Entry 7RE1 (electron microscopy, 2.91 A resolution); this record covers chains A and C of the 8 polymer chains in the assembly.

# Chain A
Molecule: RNA-directed RNA polymerase
Source organism: Severe acute respiratory syndrome coronavirus 2
Notes: EC 2.7.7.48
UniProtKB: P0DTD1 (R1AB_SARS2); residues 1-932 here correspond to UniProt positions 4393-5324 (UniProt number = residue number + 4392)
Chain sequence (932 residues; numbered 1 to 932; the number before each row is that of its first residue):
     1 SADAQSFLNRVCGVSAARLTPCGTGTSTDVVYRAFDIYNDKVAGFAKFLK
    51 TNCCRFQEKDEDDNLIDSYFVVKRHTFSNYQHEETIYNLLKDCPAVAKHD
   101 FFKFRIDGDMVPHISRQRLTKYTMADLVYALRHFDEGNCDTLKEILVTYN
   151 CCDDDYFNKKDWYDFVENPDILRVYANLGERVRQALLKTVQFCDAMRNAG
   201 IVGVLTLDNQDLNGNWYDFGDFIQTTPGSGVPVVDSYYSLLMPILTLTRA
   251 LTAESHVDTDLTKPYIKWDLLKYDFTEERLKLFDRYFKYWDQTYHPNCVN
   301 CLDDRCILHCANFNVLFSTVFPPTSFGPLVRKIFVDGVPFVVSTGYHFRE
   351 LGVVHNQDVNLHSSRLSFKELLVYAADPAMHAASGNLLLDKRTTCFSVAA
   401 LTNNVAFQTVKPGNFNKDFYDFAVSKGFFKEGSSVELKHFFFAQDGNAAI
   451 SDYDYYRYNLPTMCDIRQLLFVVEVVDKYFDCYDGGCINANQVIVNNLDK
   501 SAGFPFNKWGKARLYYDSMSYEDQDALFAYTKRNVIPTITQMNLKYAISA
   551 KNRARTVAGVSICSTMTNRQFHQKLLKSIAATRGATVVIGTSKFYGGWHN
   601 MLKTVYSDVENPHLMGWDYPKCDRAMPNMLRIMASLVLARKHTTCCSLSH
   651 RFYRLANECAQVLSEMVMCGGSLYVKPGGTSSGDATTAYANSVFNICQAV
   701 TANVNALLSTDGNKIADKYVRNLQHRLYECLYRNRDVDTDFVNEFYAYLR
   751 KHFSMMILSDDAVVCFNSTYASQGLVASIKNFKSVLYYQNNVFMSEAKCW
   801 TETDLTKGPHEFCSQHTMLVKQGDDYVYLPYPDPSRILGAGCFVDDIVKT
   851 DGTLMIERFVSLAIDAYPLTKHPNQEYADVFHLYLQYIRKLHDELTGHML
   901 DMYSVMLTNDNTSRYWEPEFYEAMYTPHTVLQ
Not modelled in the structure: 1-2, 930-932
Swiss-Prot annotation at these positions:
  - region: Lys545 to Arg555 (Interaction with RMP Remdesivir), Thr582 to Pro620 (RdRp Palm N-ter)
  - active site: Ser759, Asp760, Asp761
  - binding site (Mn(2+)): Asn209, Asp218
  - binding site (Zn(2+)): His295, Cys301, Cys306, Cys310, Cys487, His642, Cys645, Cys646
  - site: Gln932 (Cleavage)

# Chain C
Molecule: Non-structural protein 7
Source organism: Severe acute respiratory syndrome coronavirus 2
UniProtKB: P0DTD1 (R1AB_SARS2); residues 1-83 here correspond to UniProt positions 3860-3942 (UniProt number = residue number + 3859)
Chain sequence (88 residues; each row starts with the number of its first residue; numbers below 1 keep their minus sign (Gly-4 is residue -4)):
    -4 GPVDMSKMSDVKCTSVVLLSVLQQLRVESSSKLWAQCVQLHNDILLAKDT
    46 TEAFEKMVSLLSVLLSMQGAVDINKLCEEMLDNRATLQ
Not modelled in the structure: -4 to 0, 76-83
Differences from the reference sequence: expression tag (-4 to 0)
Swiss-Prot annotation at these positions:
  - site: Gln83 (Cleavage)

# Interface between chain A and chain C
Pairs across the interface (30):
  Thr409(A) - Glu23(C)  hydrogen bond
  Thr409(A) - Trp29(C)
  Lys411(A) - Gln18(C)
  Pro412(A) - Leu14(C)  hydrophobic
  Pro412(A) - Ser15(C)
  Gly413(A) - Val11(C)
  Gly413(A) - Ser15(C)  hydrogen bond (backbone-side chain)
  Phe415(A) - Cys8(C)  hydrophobic
  Phe415(A) - Val12(C)  hydrophobic
  Tyr420(A) - Ser4(C)  hydrogen bond
  Tyr420(A) - Asp5(C)  hydrogen bond
  Tyr420(A) - Cys8(C)  hydrophobic
  Phe429(A) - Ser1(C)
  Phe429(A) - Ser4(C)
  Leu437(A) - Cys8(C)  hydrophobic
  Phe440(A) - Lys7(C)
  Phe440(A) - Leu40(C)  hydrophobic
  Phe441(A) - His36(C)
  Phe442(A) - Asn37(C)
  Phe442(A) - Leu40(C)  hydrophobic
  Phe442(A) - Leu41(C)  hydrophobic
  Ala443(A) - Leu14(C)  hydrophobic
  Ala443(A) - Val33(C)
  Ala443(A) - His36(C)
  Ala443(A) - Asn37(C)  hydrogen bond (backbone-side chain)
  Gln444(A) - Trp29(C)  hydrogen bond (backbone-side chain)
  Asp445(A) - Trp29(C)
  Asn552(A) - Leu41(C)
  Phe843(A) - Cys8(C)  hydrophobic
  Phe843(A) - Val11(C)  hydrophobic
Interface residues without a listed pair, chain A (21 interface residues in all): Val410, Val424, Phe428, Lys430, Ala550
Interface residues without a listed pair, chain C (18 interface residues in all): Ala30

# Summary
21 residues of chain A face 18 of chain C across their interface; the contacts include 6 hydrogen bonds. Polar
contacts include Thr409(A)-Glu23(C), Gly413(A)-Ser15(C) and Tyr420(A)-Ser4(C). From UniProt: 3 active-site
residues, Mn2+-binding residues Asn209(A) and Asp218(A) and 8 Zn2+-binding residues on chain A.
Chain A is RNA-directed RNA polymerase and chain C is Non-structural protein 7, both from Severe acute
respiratory syndrome coronavirus 2; the structure, SARS-CoV-2 replication-transcription complex bound to nsp13
helicase - nsp13(2)-RTC (composite), was determined by electron microscopy (same publication as 7RDX, 7RDY,
7RDZ, 7RE0, 7RE2 and 7RE3).
